PDB entry 6KZK | X-ray diffraction, 2.79 A resolution | chain A

== Chain A ==
Molecule: Alginate lyase
Source organism: Chitinophaga sp. MD30
Reference sequence: A0A249T061 (A0A249T061_9BACT); residues 19-259 here correspond to UniProt positions 53-293 (UniProt number = residue number + 34)
Sequence (241 residues; row label = number of the first residue in the row):
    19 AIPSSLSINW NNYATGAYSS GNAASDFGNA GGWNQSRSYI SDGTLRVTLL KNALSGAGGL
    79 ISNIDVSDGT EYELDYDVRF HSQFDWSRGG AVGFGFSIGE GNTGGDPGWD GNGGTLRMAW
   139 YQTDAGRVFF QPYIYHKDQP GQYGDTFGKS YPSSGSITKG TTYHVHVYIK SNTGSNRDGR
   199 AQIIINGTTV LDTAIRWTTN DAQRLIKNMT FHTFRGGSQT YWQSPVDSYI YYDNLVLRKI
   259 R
Sequence notes: engineered mutation Ala109 (Lys143 in A0A249T061), Ala137 (Met171 in A0A249T061)
Ion coordination: Ca2+: Asn27, Gly61, Asp251
Small-molecule neighbours: beta-D-mannopyranuronic acid (BEM): Ser73, Arg106, Thr121, Gly122, Arg135, Tyr139, Tyr151, Tyr153, Tyr161, Phe232, Gly234, Gly235, Ser236, Gln237, Tyr239, Trp240

== Overview ==
Ligands of chain A: beta-D-mannopyranuronic acid. Asn27, Gly61 and Asp251 coordinate Ca2+.
Chain A is Alginate lyase (Chitinophaga sp. MD30); the structure, Structure of alginate lyase Aly36B mutant
K143A/M171A in complex with alginate trisaccharide, was determined by X-ray diffraction together with 6KCV and
6KCW from the same study.
